9QR1 - chains A and E of the 6 polymer chains in the assembly; structure by X-ray diffraction, 0.98 A resolution.

Chain A:
Protein: Methyl-coenzyme M reductase subunit alpha
Organism: Candidatus Methanoperedens sp. BLZ2
Notes: EC 2.8.4.1
UniProt: A0A6A2FLY3 (A0A6A2FLY3_9EURY); residues 1-562 here = UniProt positions 1-562
Chain sequence (562 residues; each row starts with the number of its first residue):
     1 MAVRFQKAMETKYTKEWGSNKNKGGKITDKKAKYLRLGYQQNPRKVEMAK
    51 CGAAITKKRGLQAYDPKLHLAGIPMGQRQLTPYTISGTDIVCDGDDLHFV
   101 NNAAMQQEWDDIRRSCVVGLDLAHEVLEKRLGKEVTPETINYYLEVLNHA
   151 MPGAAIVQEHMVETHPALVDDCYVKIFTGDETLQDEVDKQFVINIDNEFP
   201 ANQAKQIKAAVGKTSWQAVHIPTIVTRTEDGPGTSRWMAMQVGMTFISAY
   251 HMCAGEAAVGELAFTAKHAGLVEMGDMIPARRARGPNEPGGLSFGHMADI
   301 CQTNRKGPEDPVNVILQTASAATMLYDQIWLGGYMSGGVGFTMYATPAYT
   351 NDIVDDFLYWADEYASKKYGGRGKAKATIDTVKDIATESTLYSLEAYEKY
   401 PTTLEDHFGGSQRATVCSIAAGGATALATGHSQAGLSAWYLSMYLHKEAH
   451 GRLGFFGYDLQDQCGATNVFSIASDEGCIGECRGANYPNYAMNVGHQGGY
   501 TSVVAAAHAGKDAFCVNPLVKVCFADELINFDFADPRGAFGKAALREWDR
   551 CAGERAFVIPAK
Unresolved in the structure: 1, 562
Modified positions: C51 (S-hydroxycysteine; CSO); H268 (N1-methylated histidine; MHS); R282 (5-methyl-arginine; AGM); W439 (6-hydroxytryptophan; TRX); G457 (thioglycin; GL3); D462 (didehydroaspartate; DYA); C464 (S-methylcysteine; SMC)
Metal / ion sites: factor 430 Ni: Q158 (together with 1-thioethanesulfonic acid); Na+: R227, E229 (shared with 2 residues of chain D)
Residues lining bound ligands:
  - 1-thioethanesulfonic acid (COM): Y344, F455, F456, G457
  - factor 430 (F43), molecule 1: A155, I156, V157, Q158, M161, V162, M240, Q241, M244, I247, A254, G255
  - factor 430 (F43), molecule 2: G337, G338, V339, G340, F341, T342, M343, Y344, F408, G409, Q412, G454, F455
  - Coenzyme B (TP7), molecule 1: R236, K267, H268
  - Coenzyme B (TP7), molecule 2: R281, R282, L331, M335, S336, F341, F455, M492, N493, V494

Chain E:
Protein: Methyl-coenzyme M reductase subunit beta
Organism: Candidatus Methanoperedens sp. BLZ2
Notes: EC 2.8.4.1
UniProt: A0A6A2G3Q8 (A0A6A2G3Q8_9EURY); residue numbers follow UniProt; this construct covers 1-434
Chain sequence (434 residues; each row starts with the number of its first residue):
     1 MADTIDLYSDRGAKLKSGVDINDISPMRNAAIKSIVTGIKRTAAVDLAGI
    51 EKTLATSAIGGKGRKIPGREMKLDIVKNAAAIQKAVTEMVQVDSGDDTVV
   101 KALNGGKQLIVQVPSVRIDVAAEYVSSLTCTASAVTQALVSQFNIGMFDA
   151 PTVKSAVWGQYPQTLDMVGGNVKSIVEIPQKDEGFGYTLRNVMANHLAAV
   201 CKKNAMNTAALCSILENTGVFEMGDAIGNQTRHRLLAFSHQGLNANNMVY
   251 GTTKALGKTGTIGSAVHACVEKAIADKVISADKKFASGYTTYKTNDVGKW
   301 NAYCAAGTLVATLINCGAQRAPQAVSSVLLYFQDLIEKETSLPGCDFGKV
   351 QGAAVGFSFFSHSIYGGGGPGVFNGNHVVTRHSKGLAVPCVAAAVALDAG
   401 VQVYSPEKTSGLVGDVFSAVDEFREPIKAVAGAV
Unresolved in the structure: 1
Metal / ion sites: K+: E88, M89, Q91 (together with 1,2-ethanediol, nitrate ion)
Residues lining bound ligands:
  - 1-thioethanesulfonic acid (COM): F359, S363, Y365
  - factor 430 (F43): S363, I364, Y365
  - Coenzyme B (TP7): F359, F360, Y365, G366, G367, H377, V378, V379

How chain A and chain E interact:
Contacting residue pairs (104):
  L122(A) with Y404(E); K408(E)
  E125(A) with K408(E), salt bridge
  K129(A) with G400(E), hydrogen bond (side chain-backbone); V401(E); V403(E)
  R130(A) with Q323(E), hydrogen bond; V401(E); Q402(E), hydrogen bond; V403(E)
  Q206(A) with P67(E)
  M240(A) with I364(E); Y365(E), hydrophobic
  M244(A) with I364(E), hydrophobic
  I247(A) with I364(E), hydrophobic
  G255(A) with H362(E)
  E256(A) with H362(E), hydrogen bond (backbone-backbone)
  A257(A) with Q323(E); S361(E); H362(E)
  V259(A) with S363(E); I364(E), hydrophobic
  G260(A) with S363(E); G368(E)
  E261(A) with Q402(E); V403(E), hydrogen bond (side chain-backbone); Y404(E), hydrogen bond (side chain-backbone)
  A263(A) with S363(E); I364(E); G366(E)
  F264(A) with G367(E); G368(E); V372(E), hydrophobic; Y404(E), hydrophobic
  T265(A) with Y404(E), hydrogen bond
  K267(A) with Y365(E), hydrogen bond (side chain-backbone); G366(E)
  H268(A) with K62(E), hydrogen bond (backbone-side chain)
  A269(A) with Y404(E), hydrophobic
  L271(A) with K62(E), hydrogen bond (backbone-side chain)
  V272(A) with K62(E)
  M277(A) with L165(E)
  I278(A) with L165(E)
  P279(A) with L165(E)
  G290(A) with Q163(E), hydrogen bond (backbone-side chain)
  G291(A) with Q163(E), hydrogen bond (backbone-side chain)
  L292(A) with Q163(E)
  H296(A) with R64(E), hydrogen bond
  A377(A) with F148(E)
  T378(A) with F148(E)
  I379(A) with M147(E), hydrophobic; F148(E)
  G430(A) with R69(E), hydrogen bond (backbone-side chain)
  H431(A) with R69(E); F148(E)
  Q433(A) with P151(E)
  A434(A) with F148(E), hydrophobic
  V469(A) with P151(E)
  F470(A) with M147(E); F148(E), hydrophobic; P151(E), hydrophobic
  I472(A) with T136(E); Q137(E); A150(E), hydrophobic; K154(E)
  A473(A) with K154(E)
  S474(A) with K154(E), hydrogen bond (backbone-side chain); W158(E); Y161(E); P162(E)
  D475(A) with P162(E)
  G477(A) with K154(E), hydrogen bond (backbone-side chain); Y161(E); P162(E)
  C478(A) with S155(E)
  I479(A) with I66(E), hydrophobic; P151(E); T152(E); S155(E), hydrogen bond (backbone-side chain)
  E481(A) with I66(E)
  C482(A) with I59(E); Q163(E)
  G484(A) with Q163(E), hydrogen bond (backbone-side chain)
  A485(A) with Q163(E), hydrogen bond (backbone-side chain)
  N486(A) with P162(E); Q163(E), hydrogen bond (backbone-side chain)
  Y487(A) with P162(E), hydrophobic; Q163(E), hydrogen bond (backbone-side chain)
  P488(A) with P162(E)
  H508(A) with P67(E)
  D512(A) with P67(E)
  F514(A) with K65(E); P67(E)
  C515(A) with K65(E); I66(E); P67(E)
  V516(A) with R64(E); K65(E), hydrogen bond (backbone-backbone); I66(E), hydrophobic
  N517(A) with K62(E), hydrogen bond (side chain-backbone); G63(E); R64(E)
  P518(A) with G63(E)
  L519(A) with G63(E)
Other interface residues (no listed pair), chain A (68 interface residues in all): V126, A210, G243, D276, S293, V382, E476, R483
Other interface residues (no listed pair), chain E (43 interface residues in all): D149, T164, V168, K181, G369

Overview:
68 residues of chain A and 43 residues of chain E are in contact; the contacts include 23 hydrogen bonds and 1
salt bridge. Polar contacts include E125(A)-K408(E), K129(A)-G400(E) and R130(A)-Q323(E).
Chain A is Methyl-coenzyme M reductase subunit alpha and chain E is Methyl-coenzyme M reductase subunit beta,
both from Candidatus Methanoperedens sp. BLZ2; the structure, Methyl-coenzyme M reductase of ANME-2d
Candidatus Methanoperedens sp. BLZ2 from a bioreactor enrichment culture, was determined by X-ray diffraction
together with 9QQT, 9QM5 and 9QR3 from the same study.
